9BP5 - chains H and I of the 12 polymer chains in the assembly; structure by electron microscopy, 2.70 A resolution.

Chain H:
Protein: NADH dehydrogenase (Quinone)
Organism: Caldicellulosiruptor saccharolyticus
Notes: EC 1.6.99.5
Reference sequence: A4XH59 (A4XH59_CALS8); residues 1-584 here = UniProt positions 1-584
Sequence (584 residues; numbered 1 to 584; the number before each row is that of its first residue):
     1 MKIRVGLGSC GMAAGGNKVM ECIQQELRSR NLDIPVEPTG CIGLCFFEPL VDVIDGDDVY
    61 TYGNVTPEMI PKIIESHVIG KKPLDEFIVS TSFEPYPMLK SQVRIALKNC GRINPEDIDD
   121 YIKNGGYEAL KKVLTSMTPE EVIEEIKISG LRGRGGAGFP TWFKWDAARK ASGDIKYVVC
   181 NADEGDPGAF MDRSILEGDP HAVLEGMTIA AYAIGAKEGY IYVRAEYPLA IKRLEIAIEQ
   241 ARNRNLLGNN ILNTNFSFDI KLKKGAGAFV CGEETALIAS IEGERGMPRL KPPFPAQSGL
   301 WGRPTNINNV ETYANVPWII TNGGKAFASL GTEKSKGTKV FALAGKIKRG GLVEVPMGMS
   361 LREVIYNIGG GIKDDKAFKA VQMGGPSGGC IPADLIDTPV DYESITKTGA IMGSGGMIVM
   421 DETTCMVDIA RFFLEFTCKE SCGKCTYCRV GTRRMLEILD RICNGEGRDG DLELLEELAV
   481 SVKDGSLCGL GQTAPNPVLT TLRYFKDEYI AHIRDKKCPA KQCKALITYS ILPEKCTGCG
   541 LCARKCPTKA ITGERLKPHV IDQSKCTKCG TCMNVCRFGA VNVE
Ion coordination: Zn2+ site 1: C10, C41, C45, E48; Zn2+ site 2: C425, H512, C518, C523; 4Fe-4S cluster Fe site 1: C442, C445, C448, C488; 4Fe-4S cluster Fe site 2: C536, C539, C542, C576; 4Fe-4S cluster Fe site 3: C546, C566, C569, C572
Residues lining bound ligands:
  - FMN (flavin mononucleotide): G153, R154, G155, G156, K164, N181, D183, E184, G185, F269, V270, G272, E273, E274, I307, N308, N309, T312, G489, L490
  - 4Fe-4S cluster (SF4), molecule 1: V270, P288, S441, C442, G443, K444, C445, C448, R449, S486, L487, C488, L490, G491
  - 4Fe-4S cluster (SF4), molecule 2: Y529, C546, T548, A550, I551, I561, C566, T567, K568, C569, G570, T571, C572
  - 4Fe-4S cluster (SF4), molecule 3: I531, C536, T537, G538, C539, G540, C542, H559, V575, C576, F578, A580, V581

Chain I:
Protein: NADH dehydrogenase (Ubiquinone), 24 kDa subunit
Organism: Caldicellulosiruptor saccharolyticus
Reference sequence: A4XH58 (A4XH58_CALS8); residue numbers follow UniProt; this construct covers 1-176
Sequence (176 residues; numbered 1 to 176; the number before each row is that of its first residue):
     1 MYMSCPECEN RLASNFKNQK VDLSLLDPVL DEYKGEKSNI IAILQKTQEI YRFLPLDALN
    61 YISEKTGVKK AKIYGIATFY AQFRLKPVGK YVILQCQGTA CHVNGSEEIK NALCDELNIK
   121 PGDTTEDGMF TLEEVACLGC CSLAPVMMIN GETYGKLTPD KAREIIRRIY EREKNV
Disordered / not traced: 1-21
Ion coordination: 2Fe-2S cluster Fe: C96, C101, C137, C141
Residues lining bound ligands: 2Fe-2S cluster (FES): C96, G98, T99, A100, C101, C137, L138, G139, C140, C141, V146

How chain H and chain I interact:
Pairs across the interface (65; chain H residue first):
  S9(H) with L138(I), hydrogen bond (side chain-backbone); G139(I)
  C10(H) with G139(I)
  A13(H) with C140(I), hydrophobic; L143(I); T153(I)
  C45(H) with S142(I)
  F46(H) with S142(I)
  P187(H) with G98(I); T99(I), hydrogen bond (backbone-side chain)
  G188(H) with C137(I)
  F190(H) with C141(I), hydrophobic
  R193(H) with C137(I), hydrogen bond (side chain-backbone); L138(I); G139(I)
  A225(H) with Q45(I); Q82(I)
  K264(H) with Q45(I)
  G265(H) with Q45(I)
  A266(H) with I41(I), hydrophobic; Y80(I), hydrophobic; Q82(I)
  G267(H) with Y80(I); A81(I)
  V270(H) with F79(I), hydrophobic
  C271(H) with Y80(I), hydrophobic
  S280(H) with I41(I); Y80(I), hydrogen bond
  I281(H) with S38(I)
  E282(H) with S38(I)
  G283(H) with S38(I); I40(I); I41(I); I76(I)
  E284(H) with I41(I); Y80(I), hydrogen bond (backbone-side chain)
  R285(H) with G75(I), hydrogen bond (side chain-backbone); F79(I); Y80(I)
  G286(H) with F79(I); Y80(I), hydrogen bond (backbone-side chain)
  W301(H) with S38(I)
  A344(H) with A100(I), hydrophobic
  G345(H) with N104(I)
  K346(H) with V103(I); N104(I)
  I418(H) with T99(I); V103(I), hydrophobic
  D428(H) with H102(I), salt bridge
  I429(H) with H102(I); V103(I), hydrophobic
  R431(H) with H102(I); E107(I), salt bridge
  F432(H) with Q97(I); G98(I); T99(I); H102(I)
  F433(H) with T99(I)
  C442(H) with F79(I), hydrophobic
  K524(H) with E108(I), salt bridge; N111(I)
  K545(H) with D160(I)
  P547(H) with R163(I)
  C569(H) with E108(I)
  N574(H) with T158(I), hydrogen bond
Also at the interface, not in a pair above, chain H (47 interface residues in all): D186, A189, K263, A268, K373, V419, M420, T424
Also at the interface, not in a pair above, chain I (35 interface residues in all): K37, N39, F83, A136

Summary:
The interface between chain H and chain I involves 47 residues on one side and 35 on the other, with 8
hydrogen bonds and 3 salt bridges. Polar contacts include D428(H)-H102(I), R431(H)-E107(I) and
K524(H)-E108(I).
Chain H is NADH dehydrogenase (Quinone) and chain I is NADH dehydrogenase (Ubiquinone), 24 kDa subunit, both
from Caldicellulosiruptor saccharolyticus; the structure, Structure of electron bifurcating Nfn-ABC holoenzyme
from Caldicellulosiruptor saccharolyticus, was determined by electron microscopy, deposited together with
9BOV.
